PDB entry 3AFV | X-ray diffraction, 1.40 A resolution | chain A

# Chain A
Protein: DyP
Organism: Bjerkandera adusta
Notes: EC 1.11.1.19; fragment: residues in UNP 57-498
Reference sequence: Q8WZK8 (Q8WZK8_THACU); residues 1-442 here correspond to UniProt positions 57-498 (UniProt number = residue number + 56)
Chain sequence (442 residues; numbered 1 to 442; the number before each row is that of its first residue):
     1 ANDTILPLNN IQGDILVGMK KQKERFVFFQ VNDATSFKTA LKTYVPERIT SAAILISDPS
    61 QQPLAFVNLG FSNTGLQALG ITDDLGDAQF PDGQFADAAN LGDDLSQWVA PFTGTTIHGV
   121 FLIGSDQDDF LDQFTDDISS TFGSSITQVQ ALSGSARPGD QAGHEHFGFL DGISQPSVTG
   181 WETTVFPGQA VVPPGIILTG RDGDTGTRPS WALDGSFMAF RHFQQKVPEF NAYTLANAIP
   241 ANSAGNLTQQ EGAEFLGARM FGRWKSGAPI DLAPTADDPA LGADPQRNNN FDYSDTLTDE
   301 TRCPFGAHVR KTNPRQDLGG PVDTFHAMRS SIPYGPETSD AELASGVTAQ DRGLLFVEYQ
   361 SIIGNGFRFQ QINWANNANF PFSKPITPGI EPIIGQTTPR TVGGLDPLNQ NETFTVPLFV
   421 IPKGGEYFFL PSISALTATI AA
Not modelled in the structure: 1-3
Covalently attached groups: N-acetylglucosamine (NAG) linked to Asn-246
Residues lining bound ligands: heme (HEM): Glu-165, Phe-167, Phe-169, Leu-170, Asp-171, Gly-172, Ile-173, Ser-174, Phe-223, Gln-225, Phe-261, Arg-263, His-308, Val-309, Thr-312, Asn-313, Arg-315, Arg-329, Leu-354, Phe-356, Glu-358, Phe-367, Gln-370, Gln-371, Ile-393, Ile-394, Val-420

# In short
Bound to chain A: heme. Covalently linked N-acetylglucosamine: at Asn-246.
Chain A is DyP (Bjerkandera adusta); the structure, Dye-decolorizing peroxidase (DyP) at 1.4 A resolution, was
determined by X-ray diffraction, deposited together with 3MM1, 3MM2, 3MM3 and 2D3Q.
